Entry 4Y8R (X-ray diffraction, 2.70 A resolution); this record covers chains R and S of the 28 polymer chains in the assembly.

[Chain R]
Molecule: Proteasome subunit alpha type-5
Source organism: Saccharomyces cerevisiae S288c
Notes: EC 3.4.25.1
UniProt: P32379 (PSA5_YEAST); residues -7 to 252 here correspond to UniProt positions 1-260 (UniProt number = residue number + 8)
Sequence (260 residues; each row starts with the number of its first residue; numbers below 1 keep their minus sign (Met-7 is residue -7)):
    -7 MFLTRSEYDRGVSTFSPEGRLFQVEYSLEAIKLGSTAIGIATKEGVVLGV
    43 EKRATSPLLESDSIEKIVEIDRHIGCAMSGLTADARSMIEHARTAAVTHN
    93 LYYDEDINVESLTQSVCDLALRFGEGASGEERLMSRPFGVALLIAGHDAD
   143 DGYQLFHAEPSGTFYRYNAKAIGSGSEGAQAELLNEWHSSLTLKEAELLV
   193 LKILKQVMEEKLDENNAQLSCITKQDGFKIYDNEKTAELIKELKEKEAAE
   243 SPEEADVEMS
Unresolved in the structure: -7 to 0, 118-124, 243-252

[Chain S]
Molecule: Proteasome subunit alpha type-6
Source organism: Saccharomyces cerevisiae S288c
Notes: EC 3.4.25.1
UniProt: P40302 (PSA6_YEAST); residues 0-233 here correspond to UniProt positions 1-234 (UniProt number = residue number + 1)
Sequence (234 residues; row label = number of the first residue in the row; numbering starts at 0):
     0 MFRNNYDGDTVTFSPTGRLFQVEYALEAIKQGSVTVGLRSNTHAVLVALK
    50 RNADELSSYQKKIIKCDEHMGLSLAGLAPDARVLSNYLRQQCNYSSLVFN
   100 RKLAVERAGHLLCDKAQKNTQSYGGRPYGVGLLIIGYDKSGAHLLEFQPS
   150 GNVTELYGTAIGARSQGAKTYLERTLDTFIKIDGNPDELIKAGVEAISQS
   200 LRDESLTVDNLSIAIVGKDTPFTIYDGEAVAKYI
Unresolved in the structure: 0-2
Curated features (UniProtKB/Swiss-Prot):
  - modified residue: Ser13 (Phosphoserine)
  - cross-link: Lys190 (Glycyl lysine isopeptide (Lys-Gly) (interchain with G-Cter in ubiquitin))

[Chain R / chain S interface]
Residue-residue contacts - 46 pairs, chain R then chain S:
  Arg2(R) with Gly7(S)
  Gly3(R) with Gly7(S)
  Ser5(R) with Gly123(S); Arg125(S)
  Thr6(R) with Gly7(S), hydrogen bond (side chain-backbone); Gln20(S)
  Phe7(R) with Gln20(S), hydrogen bond (backbone-side chain); Tyr23(S); Leu76(S), hydrophobic; Arg125(S); Pro126(S); Gly128(S)
  Ser8(R) with Tyr23(S)
  Pro9(R) with Tyr23(S), hydrophobic; Glu26(S)
  Glu10(R) with Glu26(S); Gln30(S)
  Gly11(R) with Tyr23(S); Ala27(S)
  Leu13(R) with Arg125(S)
  Gln106(R) with Arg81(S), hydrogen bond
  Asp110(R) with Arg81(S), salt bridge
  Leu113(R) with Pro78(S), hydrophobic; Asp79(S); Arg125(S)
  Ser153(R) with Pro78(S)
  Gly154(R) with Pro78(S)
  Thr155(R) with Gln59(S)
  Phe156(R) with Gln59(S)
  Tyr157(R) with Arg50(S), hydrogen bond (side chain-backbone); Ala52(S); Ser57(S); Gln59(S)
  Arg158(R) with Ser56(S); Ser57(S), hydrogen bond (backbone-backbone)
  Tyr159(R) with Ala52(S); Asp53(S); Leu55(S); Ser56(S)
  Asn160(R) with Leu55(S), hydrogen bond (backbone-backbone)
  Ala161(R) with Leu55(S)
  Gln172(R) with Asp53(S), hydrogen bond; Leu55(S)
  Leu176(R) with Glu54(S); Leu55(S), hydrophobic
  Trp179(R) with Leu55(S), hydrophobic
Other interface residues (no listed pair), chain R (27 interface residues in all): Glu117, Leu175
Other interface residues (no listed pair), chain S (25 interface residues in all): Asp6, Ala24, Asn51

[Summary]
27 residues of chain R and 25 residues of chain S are in contact; the contacts include 7 hydrogen bonds and 1
salt bridge. Polar contacts include Asp110(R)-Arg81(S), Thr6(R)-Gly7(S) and Phe7(R)-Gln20(S).
Here chain R is Proteasome subunit alpha type-5 and chain S is Proteasome subunit alpha type-6, both from
Saccharomyces cerevisiae S288c. Entry 4Y8R (Yeast 20S proteasome beta2-H116D mutant) was determined by X-ray
diffraction (same publication as 4Y69, 4Y6A, 4Y6V, 4Y6Z, 4Y70, 4Y74 and 34 further entries).
